PDB entry 8JZ2 | X-ray diffraction, 1.85 A resolution | chain A

[Chain A]
Name: AetF
From: Aetokthonos hydrillicola Thurmond2011
UniProt: A0A861B9Z9 (A0A861B9Z9_9CYAN); residue numbers follow UniProt; this construct covers 1-668
Sequence (679 residues; numbered -10 to 668; the number before each row is that of its first residue; numbers below 1 keep their minus sign (Gly-10 is residue -10)):
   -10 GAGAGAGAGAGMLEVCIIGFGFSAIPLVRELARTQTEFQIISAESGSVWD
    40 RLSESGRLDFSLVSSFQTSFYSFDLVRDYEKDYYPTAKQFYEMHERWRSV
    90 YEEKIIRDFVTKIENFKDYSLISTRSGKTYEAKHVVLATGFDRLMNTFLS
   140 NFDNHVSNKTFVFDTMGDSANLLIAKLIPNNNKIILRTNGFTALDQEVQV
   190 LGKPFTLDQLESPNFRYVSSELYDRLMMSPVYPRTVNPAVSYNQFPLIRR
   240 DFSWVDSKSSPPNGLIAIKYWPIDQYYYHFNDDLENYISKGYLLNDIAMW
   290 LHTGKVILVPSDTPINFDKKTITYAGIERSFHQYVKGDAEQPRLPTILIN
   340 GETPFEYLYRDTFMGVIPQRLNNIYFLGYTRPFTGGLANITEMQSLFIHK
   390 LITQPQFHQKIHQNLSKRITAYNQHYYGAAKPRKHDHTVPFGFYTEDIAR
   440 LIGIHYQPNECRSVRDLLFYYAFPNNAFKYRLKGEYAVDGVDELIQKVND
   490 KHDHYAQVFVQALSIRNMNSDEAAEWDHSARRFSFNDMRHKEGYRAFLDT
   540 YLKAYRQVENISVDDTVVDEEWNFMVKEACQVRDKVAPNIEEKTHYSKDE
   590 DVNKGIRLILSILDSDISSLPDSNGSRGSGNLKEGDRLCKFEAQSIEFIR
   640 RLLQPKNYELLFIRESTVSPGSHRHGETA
Disordered / not traced: -10 to 0, 580-586, 613-629, 654-668
Construct notes: expression tag (-10 to 0)
Ligand contacts: FAD (flavin-adenine dinucleotide): Ile7, Gly8, Phe9, Gly10, Phe11, Ser12, Ile30, Ser31, Ala32, Ser34, Gly35, Ser36, Val37, Trp38, Phe49, Leu51, Val52, Ser53, Ser58, Phe79, Asp97, Phe98, Val99, Ala127, Thr128, Gly129, Arg132, Asn135, Arg332, Arg370, Gly375, Leu376

[Summary]
Chain A binds flavin-adenine dinucleotide.
Chain A is AetF (Aetokthonos hydrillicola Thurmond2011); the structure, Crystal structure of AetF in complex
with FAD, was determined by X-ray diffraction together with 8JZ3, 8JZ4 and 8JZ5 from the same study.
